7QEN - chains F and B of the 6 polymer chains in the assembly; structure by electron microscopy, 3.46 A resolution.

[Chain F]
Molecule: 50-nt DNA strand
Sequence (50 nucleotides; each row starts with the number of its first residue):
     1 AAAAAAAAAAAAAAAAAAAAAAAAAAAAAAAAAAAAAAAAAAAAAAAAAA
Not modelled in the structure: 36-50

[Chain B]
Name: Structural maintenance of chromosomes protein 4
Source organism: Saccharomyces cerevisiae CEN.PK113-7D
Reference sequence: Q12267 (SMC4_YEAST); residues 1-1418 here = UniProt positions 1-1418
Chain sequence (1478 residues; each row starts with the number of its first residue; X marks 16 residues of unknown identity (built as UNK)):
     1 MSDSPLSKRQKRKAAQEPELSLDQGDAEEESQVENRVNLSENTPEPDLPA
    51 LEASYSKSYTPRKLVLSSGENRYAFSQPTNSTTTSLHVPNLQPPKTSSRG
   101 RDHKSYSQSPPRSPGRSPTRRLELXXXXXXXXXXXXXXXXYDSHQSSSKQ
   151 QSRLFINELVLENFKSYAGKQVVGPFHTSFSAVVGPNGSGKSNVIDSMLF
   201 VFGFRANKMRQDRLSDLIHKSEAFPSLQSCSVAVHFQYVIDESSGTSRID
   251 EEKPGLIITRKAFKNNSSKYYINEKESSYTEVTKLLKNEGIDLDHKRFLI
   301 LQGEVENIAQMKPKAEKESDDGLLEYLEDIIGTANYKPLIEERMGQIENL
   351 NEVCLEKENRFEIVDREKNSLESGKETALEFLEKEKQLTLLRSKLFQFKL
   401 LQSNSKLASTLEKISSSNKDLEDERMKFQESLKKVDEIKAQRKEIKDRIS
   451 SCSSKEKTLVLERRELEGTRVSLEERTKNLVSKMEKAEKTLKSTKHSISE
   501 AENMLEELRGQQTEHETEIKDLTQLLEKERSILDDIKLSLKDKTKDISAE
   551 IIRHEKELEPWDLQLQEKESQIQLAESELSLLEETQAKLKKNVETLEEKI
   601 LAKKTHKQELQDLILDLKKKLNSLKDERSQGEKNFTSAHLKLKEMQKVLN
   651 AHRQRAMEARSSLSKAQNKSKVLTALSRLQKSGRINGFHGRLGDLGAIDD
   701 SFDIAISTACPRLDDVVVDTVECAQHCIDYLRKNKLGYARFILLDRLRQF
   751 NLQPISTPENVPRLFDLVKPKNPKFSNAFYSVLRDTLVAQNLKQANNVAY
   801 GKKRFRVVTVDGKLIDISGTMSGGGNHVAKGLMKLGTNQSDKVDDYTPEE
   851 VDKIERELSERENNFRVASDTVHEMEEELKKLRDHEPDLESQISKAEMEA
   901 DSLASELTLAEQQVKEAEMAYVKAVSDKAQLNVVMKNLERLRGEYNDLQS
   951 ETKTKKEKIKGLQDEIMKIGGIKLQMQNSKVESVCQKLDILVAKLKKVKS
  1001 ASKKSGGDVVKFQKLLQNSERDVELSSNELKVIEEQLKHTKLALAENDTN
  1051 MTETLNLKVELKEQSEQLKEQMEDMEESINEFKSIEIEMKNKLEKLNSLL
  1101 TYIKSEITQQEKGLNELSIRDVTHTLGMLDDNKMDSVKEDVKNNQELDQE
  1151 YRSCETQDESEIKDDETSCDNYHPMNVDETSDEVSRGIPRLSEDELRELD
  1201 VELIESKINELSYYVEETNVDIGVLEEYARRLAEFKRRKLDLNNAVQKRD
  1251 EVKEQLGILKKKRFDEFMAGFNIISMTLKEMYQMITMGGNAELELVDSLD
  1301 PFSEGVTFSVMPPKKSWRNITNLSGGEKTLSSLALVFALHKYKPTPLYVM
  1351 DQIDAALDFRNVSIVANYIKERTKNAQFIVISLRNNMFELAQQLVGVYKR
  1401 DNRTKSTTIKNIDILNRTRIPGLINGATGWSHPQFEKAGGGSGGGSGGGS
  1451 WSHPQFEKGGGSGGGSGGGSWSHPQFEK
Not modelled in the structure: 1-124, 141-149, 368-1231, 1417-1478
Construct notes: conflict Ala-14 (Ser in Q12267), Glu-30 (Asp in Q12267), Ser-143 (Arg in Q12267), Arg-425 (Lys in Q12267), Asp-546 (Asn in Q12267), Ala-697 (Val in Q12267), Ile-704 (Val in Q12267), Asn-1028 (Asp in Q12267), Thr-1052 (Asn in Q12267), Asp-1165 (Ala in Q12267), Val-1177 (Ile in Q12267); engineered mutation Gln-1352 (Glu in Q12267); expression tag (1419-1478)
Bound ions: Mg2+: Ser-192, Gln-302 (together with ATP)
Small-molecule neighbours:
  - ATP (adenosine-5'-triphosphate), molecule 1: Lys-165, Ser-166, Pro-186, Asn-187, Gly-188, Ser-189, Gly-190, Lys-191, Ser-192, Asn-193, Arg-210, Gln-211, Asp-216, Leu-217, Ile-218, His-219, Lys-220, Gln-302, Leu-1383, Lys-1399
  - ATP, molecule 2: Lys-1315, Arg-1318, Asn-1322, Leu-1323, Ser-1324, Gly-1325, Gly-1326, Glu-1327, Ala-1356
UniProt features mapped onto this chain:
  - modified residue: Ser-2 (N-acetylserine), Thr-43 (Phosphothreonine), Ser-113 (Phosphoserine)
  - binding site (ATP): Gly-185 to Ser-192

[Interface between chain F and chain B]
Contacting residue pairs (17; chain F residue first):
  DA22(F) with Lys-317(B), sugar contact
  DA23(F) with Lys-317(B), salt bridge to the phosphate
  DA28(F) with Arg-205(B), hydrogen bond to the base; Asp-212(B), sugar contact; Arg-213(B), salt bridge to the phosphate
  DA29(F) with Arg-205(B), sugar contact; Ala-206(B), phosphate contact; Arg-213(B), phosphate contact; Leu-214(B), hydrogen bond to the phosphate; Asn-266(B), hydrogen bond to the phosphate
  DA30(F) with Arg-260(B), salt bridge to the phosphate; Ser-268(B), phosphate contact; Tyr-270(B), hydrogen bond to the phosphate; Tyr-279(B), sugar contact
  DA31(F) with Ser-278(B), hydrogen bond to the phosphate; Tyr-279(B), hydrogen bond to the phosphate; Thr-280(B), hydrogen bond to the phosphate

[In short]
6 residues of chain F face 13 of chain B across their interface, with 7 hydrogen bonds and 3 salt bridges.
Polar pairs include DA28(F)/Arg-205(B), DA29(F)/Leu-214(B) and DA29(F)/Asn-266(B). Ligands of chain B: ATP.
UniProt lists 8 ATP-binding residues on chain B.
Here chain F is a 50-nt DNA strand and chain B is Structural maintenance of chromosomes protein 4
(Saccharomyces cerevisiae CEN.PK113-7D). Entry 7QEN (S.c. Condensin core in DNA- and ATP-bound state) was
determined by electron microscopy, deposited together with 7QFW.
